Entry 2Y06 (X-ray diffraction, 2.50 A resolution); this record covers chains H and L of the 3 polymer chains in the assembly.

[Chain H]
Molecule: Anti-np murine germline monoclonal antibody bbe6.12h3, heavy chain
From: Mus musculus
Notes: antibody fragment or engineered binder
Amino-acid sequence (220 residues; numbered 1 to 220; the number before each row is that of its first residue):
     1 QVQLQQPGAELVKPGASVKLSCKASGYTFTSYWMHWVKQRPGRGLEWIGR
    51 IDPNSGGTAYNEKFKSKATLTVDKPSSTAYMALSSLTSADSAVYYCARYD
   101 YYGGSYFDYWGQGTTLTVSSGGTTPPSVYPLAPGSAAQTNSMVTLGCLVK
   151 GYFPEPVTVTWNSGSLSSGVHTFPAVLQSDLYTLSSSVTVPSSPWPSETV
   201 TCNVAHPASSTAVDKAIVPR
Not modelled in the structure: 136-140
Cystine bridges: Cys-22/Cys-96, Cys-147/Cys-202

[Chain L]
Molecule: Anti-np murine germline monoclonal antibody bbe6.12h3, light chain
From: Mus musculus
Notes: antibody fragment or engineered binder
Amino-acid sequence (211 residues; each row starts with the number of its first residue):
     1 QAVVTQESALTTSPGETVTLTCRSSTGAVTTSNYANWVQEKPDHLFTGLI
    51 GGTNNRAPGVPARFSGSLIGDKAALTITGGQTEDEAIYFCALWYSNHWVF
   101 GGGTKLTVLGQPKSSPSVTLFPPSSEELATNTATLVCTITDFYPGVVTVD
   151 WTVDGTPVTQGMETTQPSKQSNNKYMASSYLTLTAAAWERHSSYSCQVTH
   201 EGHTVEKSLSR
Cystine bridges: Cys-22/Cys-90, Cys-137/Cys-196

[Chain H / chain L interface]
Pairs across the interface (65):
  His-35(H) with Trp-98(L)
  Gln-39(H) with Glu-40(L); His-44(L); Phe-46(L)
  Leu-45(H) with Phe-46(L), hydrophobic; Phe-89(L), hydrophobic; Phe-100(L)
  Trp-47(H) with Asn-96(L); His-97(L); Trp-98(L)
  Arg-50(H) with Trp-93(L)
  Tyr-95(H) with His-44(L), hydrogen bond; Phe-46(L)
  Gly-103(H) with Tyr-34(L)
  Gly-104(H) with Tyr-34(L)
  Ser-105(H) with Asn-36(L); Gly-51(L); Gly-52(L), hydrogen bond (backbone-backbone); Asn-55(L)
  Tyr-106(H) with Asn-36(L); Gly-51(L); Asn-55(L); Arg-56(L); Ala-57(L), hydrophobic; Pro-58(L)
  Phe-107(H) with Asn-36(L); Gly-48(L)
  Asp-108(H) with Thr-47(L); Gly-48(L), hydrogen bond (backbone-backbone)
  Trp-110(H) with Val-38(L), hydrophobic; Phe-46(L)
  Gln-112(H) with Asp-43(L); His-44(L)
  Tyr-129(H) with Ser-124(L); Glu-126(L); Glu-127(L); Thr-130(L)
  Pro-130(H) with Ser-124(L); Glu-126(L)
  Leu-131(H) with Phe-121(L), hydrophobic; Val-136(L), hydrophobic
  Ala-132(H) with Phe-121(L); Pro-122(L)
  Pro-133(H) with Phe-121(L)
  Thr-144(H) with Phe-121(L)
  Leu-145(H) with Phe-121(L)
  Lys-150(H) with Glu-127(L)
  His-171(H) with Thr-140(L); Gln-170(L); Met-176(L), hydrogen bond
  Thr-172(H) with Met-176(L)
  Phe-173(H) with Thr-138(L); Ile-139(L); Thr-140(L); Met-176(L); Ala-177(L); Ser-178(L)
  Pro-174(H) with Thr-165(L)
  Val-176(H) with Thr-165(L); Tyr-180(L), hydrophobic
  Leu-177(H) with Glu-163(L)
  Gln-178(H) with Glu-163(L)
  Leu-184(H) with Tyr-180(L)
  Ser-185(H) with Tyr-180(L), hydrogen bond
  Lys-215(H) with Glu-126(L), salt bridge
Interface residues without a listed pair, chain H (44 interface residues in all): Val-37, Glu-46, Tyr-60, Asn-61, Glu-62, Val-93, Tyr-99, Tyr-109, Gly-146, Leu-148, Thr-183, Ser-187
Interface residues without a listed pair, chain L (45 interface residues in all): Leu-45, Ile-50, Thr-119, Thr-132, Thr-134, Thr-164, Gln-166

[In short]
44 residues of chain H face 45 of chain L across their interface, with 5 hydrogen bonds and 1 salt bridge.
Among the polar pairs are Lys-215(H)/Glu-126(L), Tyr-95(H)/His-44(L) and His-171(H)/Met-176(L).
Here chain H is Anti-np murine germline monoclonal antibody bbe6.12h3, heavy chain and chain L is Anti-np
murine germline monoclonal antibody bbe6.12h3, light chain, both from Mus musculus. Entry 2Y06 (Crystal
structure analysis of the anti-(4-hydroxy-3-nitrophenyl) - acetyl murine germline antibody bbe6.12h3 fab
fragment in complex ...) was determined by X-ray diffraction (same publication as 4A6Y, 2XZQ, 2Y07 and 2Y36).
